Entry 9BLB (electron microscopy, 3.20 A resolution); this record covers chains B and N of the 6 polymer chains in the assembly.

[Chain B]
Protein: Guanine nucleotide-binding protein G(I)/G(S)/G(T) subunit beta-1
Source organism: Homo sapiens
Reference sequence: P62873 (GBB1_HUMAN); residue numbers follow UniProt; this construct covers 2-340
Amino-acid sequence (350 residues; row label = number of the first residue in the row; numbers below 1 keep their minus sign (Met-9 is residue -9)):
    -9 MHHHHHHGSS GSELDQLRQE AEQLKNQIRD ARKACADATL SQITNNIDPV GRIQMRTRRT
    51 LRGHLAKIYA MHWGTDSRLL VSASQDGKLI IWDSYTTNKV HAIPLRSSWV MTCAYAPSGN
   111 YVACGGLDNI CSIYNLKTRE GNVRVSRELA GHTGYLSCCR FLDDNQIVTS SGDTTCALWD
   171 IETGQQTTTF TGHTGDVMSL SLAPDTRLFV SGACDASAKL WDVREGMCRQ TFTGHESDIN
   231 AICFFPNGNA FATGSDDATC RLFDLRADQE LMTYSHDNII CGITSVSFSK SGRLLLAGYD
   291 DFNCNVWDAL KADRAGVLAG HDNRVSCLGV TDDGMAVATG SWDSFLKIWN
Disordered / not traced: -9 to 1
Construct notes: expression tag (-9 to 1)
UniProt features mapped onto this chain:
  - modified residue: Ser2 (N-acetylserine), His266 (Phosphohistidine)
  - natural variant: Leu30 (L30F: In MRD42; uncertain significance), Arg52 (R52G: In MRD42), Gly64 (G64V: In MRD42), Asp76 (D76E: In MRD42; D76G: In MRD42), Gly77 (G77S: In MRD42), Lys78 (K78R: In MRD42), Ile80 (I80N: In MRD42; I80T: In MRD42), His91 (H91R: In MRD42; uncertain significance), Ala92 (A92T: In MRD42), Pro94 (P94S: In MRD42), Leu95 (L95P: In MRD42), Arg96 (R96L: In MRD42), 5 further natural variant entries in UniProt

[Chain N]
Protein: Nanobody 35
Source organism: Lama glama
Notes: antibody fragment or engineered binder
Amino-acid sequence (138 residues; numbered 1 to 138; the number before each row is that of its first residue):
     1 QVQLQESGGG LVQPGGSLRL SCAASGFTFS NYKMNWVRQA PGKGLEWVSD ISQSGASISY
    61 TGSVKGRFTI SRDNAKNTLY LQMNSLKPED TAVYYCARCP APFTRDCFDV TSTTYAYRGQ
   121 GTQVTVSSHH HHHHEPEA
Disordered / not traced: 129-138
Cystine bridges: Cys22-Cys96, Cys99-Cys107

[Chain B / chain N interface]
Residue-residue contacts (15):
  Arg8(B) - Gln120(N)  hydrogen bond
  Cys204(B) - Tyr117(N)  hydrogen bond (backbone-side chain)
  Asp205(B) - Ala116(N)
  Gly224(B) - Gln1(N)
  His225(B) - Val2(N)
  Glu226(B) - Gly26(N)
  Glu226(B) - Phe27(N)
  Glu226(B) - Tyr32(N)
  Glu226(B) - Arg98(N)  hydrogen bond (backbone-side chain)
  Ser227(B) - Pro100(N)  hydrogen bond (side chain-backbone)
  Ser227(B) - Ala101(N)
  Ser227(B) - Tyr117(N)
  Asp228(B) - Tyr117(N)  hydrogen bond
  Asp246(B) - Pro102(N)
  Ile270(B) - Phe103(N)  hydrophobic
Interface residues without a listed pair, chain B (16 interface residues in all): Glu12, Lys15, Thr184, Ala206, Thr223, Asp247
Interface residues without a listed pair, chain N (15 interface residues in all): Gln3, Thr28

[Summary]
Chain B and chain N form an interface of 16 and 15 residues respectively; the contacts include 5 hydrogen
bonds. Polar contacts include Arg8(B)-Gln120(N), Cys204(B)-Tyr117(N) and Glu226(B)-Arg98(N).
Chain B is Guanine nucleotide-binding protein G(I)/G(S)/G(T) subunit beta-1 (Homo sapiens) and chain N is
Nanobody 35 (Lama glama); the structure, Human Calcitonin Receptor in Complex with Gs and Cagrilintide
Backbone (non-acylated) in bypass conformation, was determined by electron microscopy (same publication as
9BLC, 9BLW, 9BP3, 9BQ3, 9BTW, 9BUB and 3 further entries).
